Entry 3Q14 (X-ray diffraction, 1.75 A resolution); this record covers chains A and C of the 4 polymer chains in the assembly.

Chain A:
Name: Pentaethylene glycol
From: Pseudomonas mendocina
Notes: EC 1.14.13.-
UniProt: Q6Q8Q7 (Q6Q8Q7_PSEME); numbering as in UniProt (aligned over 1-500)
Chain sequence (500 residues; numbered 1 to 500; the number before each row is that of its first residue):
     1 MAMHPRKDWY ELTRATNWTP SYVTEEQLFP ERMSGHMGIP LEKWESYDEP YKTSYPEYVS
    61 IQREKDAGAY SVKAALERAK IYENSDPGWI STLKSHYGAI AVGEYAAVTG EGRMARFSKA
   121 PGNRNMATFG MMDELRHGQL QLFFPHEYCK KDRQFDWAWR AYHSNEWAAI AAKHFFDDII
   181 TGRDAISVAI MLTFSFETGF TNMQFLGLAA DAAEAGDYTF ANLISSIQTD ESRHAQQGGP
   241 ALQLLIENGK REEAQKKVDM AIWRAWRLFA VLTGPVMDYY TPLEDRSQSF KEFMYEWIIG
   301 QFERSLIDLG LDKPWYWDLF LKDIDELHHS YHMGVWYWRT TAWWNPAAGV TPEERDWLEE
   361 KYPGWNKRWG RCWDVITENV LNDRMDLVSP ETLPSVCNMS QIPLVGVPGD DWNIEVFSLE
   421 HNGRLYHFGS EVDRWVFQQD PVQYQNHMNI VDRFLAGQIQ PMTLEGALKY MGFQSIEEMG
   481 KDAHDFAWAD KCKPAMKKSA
Disordered / not traced: 1, 493-500
Ion coordination: Fe ion site 1: E104, E134, H137; Fe ion site 2: E134, E197, E231, H234 (together with P-cresol)
Residues lining bound ligands:
  - P-cresol (PCR), molecule 1: R6, Y51, K52
  - P-cresol (PCR), molecule 2: I100, G103, E104, A107, E134, F176, I180, F196, E197, T201, F205, E231, H234

Chain C:
Name: Toluene-4-monooxygenase system protein B
From: Pseudomonas mendocina
Notes: EC 1.14.13.-
UniProt: Q00457 (TMOB_PSEME); residue numbers follow UniProt; this construct covers 1-84
Chain sequence (84 residues; numbered 1 to 84; the number before each row is that of its first residue):
     1 MSAFPVHAAF EKDFLVQLVV VDLNDSMDQV AEKVAYHCVN RRVAPREGVM RVRKHRSTEL
    61 FPRDMTIAES GLNPTEVIDV VFEE
Disordered / not traced: 1

Chain A / chain C interface:
Pairs across the interface (66):
  S330(A) - F14(C)
  M333(A) - F14(C)  hydrophobic
  G334(A) - F14(C)
  Y337(A) - R41(C)  hydrogen bond
  Y337(A) - R42(C)
  W338(A) - L15(C)  hydrophobic
  W338(A) - Q17(C)
  C372(A) - R42(C)  hydrogen bond (side chain-backbone)
  V375(A) - N40(C)
  V375(A) - R41(C)
  V375(A) - R42(C)
  V375(A) - V43(C)
  V375(A) - A44(C)
  I376(A) - R41(C)
  N379(A) - N40(C)
  D386(A) - R41(C)  hydrogen bond (backbone-side chain)
  L387(A) - N40(C)
  L387(A) - R41(C)
  S389(A) - R41(C)  hydrogen bond (backbone-side chain)
  E391(A) - Y36(C)  hydrogen bond
  E391(A) - H37(C)
  E391(A) - R41(C)  salt bridge
  T392(A) - Q17(C)
  T392(A) - L18(C)  hydrogen bond (side chain-backbone)
  T392(A) - H37(C)
  L393(A) - Q17(C)
  L393(A) - L18(C)  hydrogen bond (backbone-backbone)
  P394(A) - L15(C)  hydrophobic
  P394(A) - V16(C)
  S395(A) - H7(C)
  S395(A) - V16(C)  hydrogen bond (backbone-backbone)
  S395(A) - Q17(C)  hydrogen bond (side chain-backbone)
  S395(A) - L18(C)  hydrogen bond (side chain-backbone)
  L404(A) - L15(C)
  L404(A) - V16(C)  hydrogen bond (backbone-backbone)
  V405(A) - F14(C)
  G406(A) - F14(C)  hydrogen bond (backbone-backbone)
  P408(A) - K12(C)
  P408(A) - D13(C)
  P408(A) - F14(C)  hydrophobic
  G409(A) - K12(C)  hydrogen bond (backbone-backbone)
  W412(A) - F10(C)  hydrogen bond (side chain-backbone)
  W412(A) - E11(C)
  W412(A) - K12(C)
  W412(A) - D13(C)  hydrogen bond (side chain-backbone)
  W412(A) - V81(C)  hydrophobic
  N413(A) - R56(C)  hydrogen bond
  I414(A) - A9(C)  hydrophobic
  I414(A) - F14(C)
  I414(A) - L15(C)
  I414(A) - V16(C)  hydrophobic
  I414(A) - H55(C)  hydrogen bond (backbone-side chain)
  I414(A) - R56(C)  hydrogen bond (backbone-side chain)
  E415(A) - H55(C)
  E415(A) - R56(C)  salt bridge
  V416(A) - V16(C)  hydrophobic
  V416(A) - H55(C)
  L425(A) - T75(C)
  L425(A) - E76(C)
  H427(A) - H7(C)
  H427(A) - T75(C)  hydrogen bond (side chain-backbone)
  H427(A) - V77(C)
  V451(A) - H7(C)
  L455(A) - P5(C)  hydrophobic
  L455(A) - L18(C)  hydrophobic
  L455(A) - T75(C)
Other interface residues (no listed pair), chain A (36 interface residues in all): R371, P390, V407, S418, F454
Other interface residues (no listed pair), chain C (27 interface residues in all): R53, D79

In short:
36 residues of chain A face 27 of chain C across their interface, with 19 hydrogen bonds and 2 salt bridges.
Among the polar pairs are E391(A)-R41(C), E415(A)-R56(C) and Y337(A)-R41(C). Bound to chain A: P-cresol.
E104(A), E134(A) and H137(A) form the Fe ion site 1.
Here chain A is Pentaethylene glycol and chain C is Toluene-4-monooxygenase system protein B, both from
Pseudomonas mendocina. Entry 3Q14 (Toluene 4 monooxygenase HD Complex with p-cresol) was determined by X-ray
diffraction, deposited together with 3Q2A, 3Q3M, 3Q3N, 3Q3O, 3RI7 and 3RMK.
